PDB entry 5FQP | X-ray diffraction, 1.88 A resolution | chain A

[Chain A]
Protein: Estrogen receptor alpha
From: Homo sapiens
Notes: fragment: ligand-binding domain, unp 307-554
UniProtKB: P03372 (ESR1_HUMAN); residues 307-554 here = UniProt positions 307-554
Sequence (248 residues; row label = number of the first residue in the row):
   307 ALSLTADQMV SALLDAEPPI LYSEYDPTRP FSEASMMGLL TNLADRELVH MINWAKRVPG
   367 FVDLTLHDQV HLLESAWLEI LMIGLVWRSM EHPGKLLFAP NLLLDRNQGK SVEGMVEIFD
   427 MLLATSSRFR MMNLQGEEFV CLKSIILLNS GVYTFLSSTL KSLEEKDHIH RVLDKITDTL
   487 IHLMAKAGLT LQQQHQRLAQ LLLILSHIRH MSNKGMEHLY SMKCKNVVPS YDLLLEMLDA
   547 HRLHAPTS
Disordered / not traced: 549-554
Construct notes: engineered mutation Ser381 (Cys in P03372), Ser417 (Cys in P03372), Ser536 (Leu in P03372)
Small-molecule neighbours: GQD ((E)-3-[4-[(1R,3R)-6-hydroxy-2-isobutyl-3-methyl-3,4-dihydro-1H-isoquinolin-1-yl]phenyl]prop-2-enoic acid): Met343, Leu346, Thr347, Leu349, Ala350, Asp351, Glu353, Trp383, Leu384, Leu387, Met388, Leu391, Arg394, Phe404, Met421, Ile424, Phe425, Leu428, Gly521, His524, Leu525, Asn532, Val533, Val534, Pro535
What the authors report for this chain:
  - binding site for GQD: Phe404, Phe425

[Summary]
Chain A binds compound GQD. The paper reports a binding site for GQD at Phe404 and Phe425.
Chain A is Estrogen receptor alpha (Homo sapiens); the structure, Selective estrogen receptor downregulator
antagonists: Tetrahydroisoquinoline phenols 1, was determined by X-ray diffraction, deposited together with
5FQR, 5FQS, 5FQT and 5FQV.
